Entry 4I5M (X-ray diffraction, 1.80 A resolution); this record covers chain A.

[Chain A]
Molecule: Serine/threonine-protein kinase PLK2
Organism: Homo sapiens
Notes: EC 2.7.11.21; fragment: PLK2 kinase domain
UniProtKB: Q9NYY3 (PLK2_HUMAN); residues 28-331 here correspond to UniProt positions 57-360 (UniProt number = residue number + 29)
Amino-acid sequence (308 residues; row label = number of the first residue in the row):
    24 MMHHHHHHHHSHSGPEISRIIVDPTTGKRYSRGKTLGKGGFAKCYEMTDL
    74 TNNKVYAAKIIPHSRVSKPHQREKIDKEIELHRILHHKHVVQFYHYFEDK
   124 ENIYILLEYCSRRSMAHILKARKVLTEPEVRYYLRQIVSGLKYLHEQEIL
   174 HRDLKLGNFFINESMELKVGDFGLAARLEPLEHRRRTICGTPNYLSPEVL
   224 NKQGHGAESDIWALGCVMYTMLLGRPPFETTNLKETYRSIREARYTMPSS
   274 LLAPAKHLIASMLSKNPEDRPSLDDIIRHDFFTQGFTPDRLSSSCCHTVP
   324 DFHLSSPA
Not modelled in the structure: 24-41, 203-213, 326-331
Sequence notes: expression tag (24-27); engineered mutation Ser-54 (Cys83 in Q9NYY3), Thr-58 (Val87 in Q9NYY3), Ser-90 (Ala119 in Q9NYY3), Ser-187 (Ala216 in Q9NYY3), Ala-230 (Cys259 in Q9NYY3), Ser-262 (Cys291 in Q9NYY3), Thr-306 (Leu335 in Q9NYY3)
Residues lining bound ligands: R78 (4-{[(7R)-8-cyclopentyl-7-ethyl-5-methyl-6-oxo-5,6,7,8-tetrahydropteridin-2-yl]amino}-3-methoxy-N-(1-methylpiperidin-4-yl)benzamide): Lys-57, Thr-58, Leu-59, Gly-60, Lys-61, Gly-62, Cys-67, Ala-80, Ala-81, Lys-82, Val-114, Leu-130, Glu-131, Tyr-132, Cys-133, Ser-134, Arg-136, Phe-183

[Overview]
Chain A binds compound R78.
Chain A is Serine/threonine-protein kinase PLK2 (Homo sapiens); the structure, Selective & Brain-Permeable
Polo-like Kinase-2 (Plk-2) Inhibitors that Reduce -Synuclein Phosphorylation in Rat Brain, was determined by
X-ray diffraction, deposited together with 4I5P, 4I6B, 4I6F and 4I6H.
